Entry 7W7G (electron microscopy, 3.20 A resolution); this record covers chains C and D of the 4 polymer chains in the assembly.

Chain C:
Protein: Sodium leak channel non-selective protein
Source organism: Rattus norvegicus
UniProt: Q6Q760 (NALCN_RAT); residue numbers follow UniProt; this construct covers 1-1738
Amino-acid sequence (1738 residues; numbered 1 to 1738; the number before each row is that of its first residue):
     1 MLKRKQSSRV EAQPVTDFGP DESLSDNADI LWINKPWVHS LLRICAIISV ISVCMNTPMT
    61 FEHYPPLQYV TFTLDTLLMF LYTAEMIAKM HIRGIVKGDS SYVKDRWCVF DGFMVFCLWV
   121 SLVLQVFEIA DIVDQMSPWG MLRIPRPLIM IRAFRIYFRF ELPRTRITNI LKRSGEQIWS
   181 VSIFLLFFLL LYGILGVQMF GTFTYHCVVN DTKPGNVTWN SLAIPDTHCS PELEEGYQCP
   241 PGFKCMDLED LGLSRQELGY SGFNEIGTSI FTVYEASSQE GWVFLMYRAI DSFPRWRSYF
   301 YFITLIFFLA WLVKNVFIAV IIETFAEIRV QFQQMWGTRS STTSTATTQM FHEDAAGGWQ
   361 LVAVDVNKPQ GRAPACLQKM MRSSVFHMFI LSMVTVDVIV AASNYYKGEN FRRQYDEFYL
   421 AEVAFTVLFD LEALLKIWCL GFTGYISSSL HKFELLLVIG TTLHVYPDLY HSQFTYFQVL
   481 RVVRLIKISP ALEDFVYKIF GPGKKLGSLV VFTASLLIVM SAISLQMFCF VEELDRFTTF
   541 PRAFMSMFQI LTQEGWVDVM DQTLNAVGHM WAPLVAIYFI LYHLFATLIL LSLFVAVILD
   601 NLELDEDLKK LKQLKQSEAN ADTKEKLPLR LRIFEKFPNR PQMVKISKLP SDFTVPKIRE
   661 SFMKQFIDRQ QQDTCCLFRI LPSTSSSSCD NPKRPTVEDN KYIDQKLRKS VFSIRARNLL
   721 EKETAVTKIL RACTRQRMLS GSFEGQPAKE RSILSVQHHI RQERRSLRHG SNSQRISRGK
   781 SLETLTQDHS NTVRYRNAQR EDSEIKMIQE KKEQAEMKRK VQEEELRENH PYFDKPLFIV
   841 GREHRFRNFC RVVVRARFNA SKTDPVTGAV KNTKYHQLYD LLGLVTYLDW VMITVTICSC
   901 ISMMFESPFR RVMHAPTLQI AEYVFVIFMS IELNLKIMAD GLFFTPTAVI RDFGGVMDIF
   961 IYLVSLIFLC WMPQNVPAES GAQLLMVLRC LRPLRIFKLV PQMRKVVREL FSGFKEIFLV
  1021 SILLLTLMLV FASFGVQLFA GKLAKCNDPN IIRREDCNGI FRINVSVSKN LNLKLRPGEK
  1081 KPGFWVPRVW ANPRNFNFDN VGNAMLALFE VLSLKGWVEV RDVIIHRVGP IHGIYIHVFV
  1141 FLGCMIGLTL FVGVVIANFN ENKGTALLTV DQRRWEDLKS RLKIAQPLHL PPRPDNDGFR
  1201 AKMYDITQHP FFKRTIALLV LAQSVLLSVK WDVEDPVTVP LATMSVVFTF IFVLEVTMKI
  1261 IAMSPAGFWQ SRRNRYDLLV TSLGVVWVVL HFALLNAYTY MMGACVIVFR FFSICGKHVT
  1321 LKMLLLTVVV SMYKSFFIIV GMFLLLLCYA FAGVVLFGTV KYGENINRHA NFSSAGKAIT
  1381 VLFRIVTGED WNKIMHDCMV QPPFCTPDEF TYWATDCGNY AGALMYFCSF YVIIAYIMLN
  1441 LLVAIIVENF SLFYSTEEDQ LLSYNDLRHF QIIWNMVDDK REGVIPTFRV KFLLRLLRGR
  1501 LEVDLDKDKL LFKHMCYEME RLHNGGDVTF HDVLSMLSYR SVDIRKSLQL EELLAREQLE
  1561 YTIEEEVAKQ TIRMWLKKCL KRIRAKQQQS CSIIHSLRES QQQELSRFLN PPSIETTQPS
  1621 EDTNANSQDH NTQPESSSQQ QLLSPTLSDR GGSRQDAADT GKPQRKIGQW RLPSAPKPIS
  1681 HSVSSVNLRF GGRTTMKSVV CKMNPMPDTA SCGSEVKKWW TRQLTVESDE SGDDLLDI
Not modelled in the structure: 1-30, 96-104, 337-347, 364-373, 617-640, 670-701, 741-842, 859-872, 1579-1738
Construct notes: conflict Ser52 (Pro in Q6Q760), Ala748 (Thr in Q6Q760)
Swiss-Prot annotation at these positions:
  - glycosylation (N-linked (GlcNAc...) asparagine): Asn210, Asn216, Asn1064
  - mutagenesis: Glu1389 (E1389A: Affects ion seletivity), Asp1390 (D1390A: Affects ion seletivity)
Cystine bridges: Cys207-Cys239, Cys229-Cys245, Cys1046-Cys1057, Cys1405-Cys1417
Covalently attached groups: N-acetylglucosamine (NAG) linked to Asn210, Asn216, Asn1064
From the paper describing this entry:
  - mutagenesis - I658A/F662A/M663A/F666A/I667A: abolished binding to UNC79-UNC80 heterodimer
  - mutagenesis - R717A/K722A/V726A/I729A/L730A: decreased binding to UNC79-UNC80
  - conformationally variable residues (order/disorder transition): Arg751 to Arg765

Chain D:
Protein: Transmembrane protein FAM155A
Source organism: Mus musculus
UniProt: Q8CCS2 (F155A_MOUSE); residue numbers follow UniProt; this construct covers 1-467
Amino-acid sequence (467 residues; each row starts with the number of its first residue):
     1 MTRGAWMCRQ YDDGLKIWLA APRENEKPFI DSERAQKWRL SLASLLFFTV LLSDHLWFCA
    61 EAKLTRTRDK EHHQQQQQQQ QQQQQQQQQQ QQQQQRQQQR QRQQQRQRQQ EPSWPALLAS
   121 MGESSPAAQA HRLLSASSSP TLPPSPGGGG GSKGNRGKNN RSRALFLGNS AKPVWRLETC
   181 YPQGASSGQC FTVESADAVC ARNWSRGAAA GEEQSSRGSR PTPLWNLSDF YLSFCNSYTL
   241 WELFSGLSSP STLNCSLDVV LTEGGEMTTC RQCIEAYQDY DHHAQEKYEE FESVLHKYLQ
   301 SDEYSVKSCP EDCKIVYKAW LCSQYFEVTQ FNCRKTIPCK QYCLEVQTRC PFILPDNDEV
   361 IYGGLSSFIC TGLYETFLTN DEPECCDIRS EEQTAPRPKG TVDRRDSCPR TSLTVSSATR
   421 LCPGRLKLCV LVLILLHTVL TASAAQNSTG LGLGGLPTLE DNSTRED
Not modelled in the structure: 1-187, 201-225, 263-266, 390-467
Swiss-Prot annotation at these positions:
  - glycosylation (N-linked (GlcNAc...) asparagine): Asn160, Asn226, Asn254, Asn462
Cystine bridges: Cys200-Cys270, Cys235-Cys322, Cys255-Cys273, Cys313-Cys350, Cys333-Cys386, Cys339-Cys385, Cys343-Cys370

Chain C / chain D interface:
Pairs across the interface (97; chain C residue first):
  Asn220(C) - Lys297(D)  hydrogen bond (backbone-side chain)
  Leu222(C) - Lys297(D)
  Ala223(C) - Lys297(D)
  Ala223(C) - Leu299(D)  hydrophobic
  Ile224(C) - Val294(D)
  Ile224(C) - Lys297(D)  hydrogen bond (backbone-backbone)
  Ile224(C) - Tyr298(D)
  Ile224(C) - Leu299(D)
  Thr227(C) - Leu299(D)
  Pro240(C) - Leu299(D)  hydrophobic
  Phe243(C) - His296(D)
  Phe243(C) - Lys297(D)
  Phe243(C) - Leu299(D)  hydrophobic
  Tyr405(C) - Tyr374(D)
  Tyr406(C) - Tyr374(D)  hydrogen bond (backbone-side chain)
  Lys407(C) - Tyr374(D)
  Gly1041(C) - Leu373(D)
  Ala1044(C) - Leu373(D)  hydrophobic
  Asn1047(C) - Tyr362(D)
  Asn1047(C) - Ile369(D)
  Pro1049(C) - Glu359(D)
  Pro1049(C) - Val360(D)  hydrophobic
  Pro1049(C) - Tyr362(D)
  Arg1054(C) - Leu373(D)  hydrogen bond (side chain-backbone)
  Arg1054(C) - Glu375(D)  salt bridge
  Ile1060(C) - Lys287(D)
  Ile1060(C) - Trp320(D)  hydrophobic
  Ile1060(C) - Gln324(D)
  Arg1062(C) - Glu290(D)  salt bridge
  Ile1063(C) - Pro355(D)  hydrophobic
  Ile1063(C) - Tyr362(D)  hydrophobic
  Asn1064(C) - Pro355(D)
  Asn1064(C) - Asp356(D)  hydrogen bond (backbone-backbone)
  Val1065(C) - Ile353(D)  hydrophobic
  Val1065(C) - Leu354(D)
  Val1065(C) - Asp356(D)
  Ser1066(C) - Leu354(D)  hydrogen bond (backbone-backbone)
  Ser1066(C) - Pro355(D)
  Ser1066(C) - Asp356(D)
  Lys1080(C) - Glu290(D)
  Lys1081(C) - Asp356(D)
  Gly1083(C) - Val294(D)
  Phe1084(C) - Phe291(D)  hydrophobic
  Phe1084(C) - Tyr317(D)
  Phe1084(C) - Ser367(D)
  Trp1085(C) - Lys287(D)
  Trp1085(C) - Glu290(D)  hydrogen bond
  Trp1085(C) - Tyr317(D)  hydrogen bond (backbone-side chain)
  Trp1085(C) - Trp320(D)
  Val1086(C) - Ser367(D)
  Val1086(C) - Phe368(D)  hydrophobic
  Pro1087(C) - Trp320(D)
  Pro1087(C) - Phe368(D)
  Pro1087(C) - Ile369(D)
  Val1089(C) - Ile369(D)
  Val1089(C) - Cys370(D)
  Val1089(C) - Thr371(D)
  Val1089(C) - Gly372(D)
  Trp1090(C) - Gly372(D)
  Trp1090(C) - Leu373(D)  hydrogen bond (backbone-backbone)
  Asn1092(C) - Leu365(D)
  Asn1092(C) - Leu373(D)
  Pro1093(C) - Tyr362(D)
  Pro1093(C) - Gly363(D)
  Pro1093(C) - Gly364(D)  hydrogen bond (backbone-backbone)
  Pro1093(C) - Leu365(D)  hydrogen bond (backbone-backbone)
  Arg1094(C) - Gly364(D)  hydrogen bond (side chain-backbone)
  Asn1095(C) - Gly363(D)
  Asn1095(C) - Gly364(D)
  Asp1099(C) - Leu373(D)
  Asp1122(C) - Ile361(D)
  Val1123(C) - Ile361(D)
  His1126(C) - Val360(D)
  Arg1127(C) - Ile361(D)
  Lys1361(C) - Tyr304(D)
  Lys1361(C) - Gln347(D)  hydrogen bond (side chain-backbone)
  Lys1361(C) - Cys350(D)  hydrogen bond (side chain-backbone)
  Lys1361(C) - Pro351(D)
  Lys1361(C) - Phe352(D)
  Tyr1362(C) - Gln300(D)
  Tyr1362(C) - Glu303(D)
  Tyr1362(C) - Tyr304(D)  hydrogen bond (backbone-backbone)
  Tyr1362(C) - Phe352(D)
  Gly1363(C) - Phe352(D)
  Glu1364(C) - Phe352(D)
  Glu1364(C) - Gly364(D)
  Asn1367(C) - Gln300(D)
  Arg1368(C) - Gln300(D)
  Pro1403(C) - Leu344(D)
  Pro1403(C) - Gln347(D)
  Pro1403(C) - Thr348(D)  hydrogen bond (backbone-side chain)
  Phe1404(C) - Gln347(D)
  Phe1404(C) - Thr348(D)
  Cys1405(C) - Thr348(D)
  Thr1406(C) - Thr348(D)  hydrogen bond (side chain-backbone)
  Ala1414(C) - Lys307(D)
  Asp1416(C) - Ser305(D)  hydrogen bond
Interface residues without a listed pair, chain C (58 interface residues in all): Val209, Pro225, Tyr237, Ala1091, Phe1096, Glu1119, Val1360
Interface residues without a listed pair, chain D (49 interface residues in all): Val306, Ser308, Leu321, Tyr325, Cys343, Arg349, Asp358

In short:
Chain C and chain D form an interface of 58 and 49 residues respectively; the contacts include 18 hydrogen
bonds and 2 salt bridges. Polar pairs include Arg1054(C)-Glu375(D), Arg1062(C)-Glu290(D) and
Asn220(C)-Lys297(D). N-acetylglucosamine is covalently linked to Asn210(C), Asn216(C) and Asn1064(C). From the
paper: I658A/F662A/M663A/F666A/I667A of chain C abolish binding to UNC79-UNC80 heterodimer; conformational
variability at Arg751(C).
Chain C is Sodium leak channel non-selective protein (Rattus norvegicus) and chain D is Transmembrane protein
FAM155A (Mus musculus); the structure, Structure of Mammalian NALCN-FAM155A-UNC79-UNC80 quanternary complex,
was determined by electron microscopy.
